PDB entry 2XND | X-ray diffraction, 3.50 A resolution | chains K and L of the 17 polymer chains in the assembly

Chain K (and L):
Molecule: ATP synthase lipid-binding protein, mitochondrial
From: Bos taurus
Notes: EC 3.6.3.14; chain L of this document is another copy of the same molecule, construct and numbering; everything in this record applies to it too
UniProtKB: P32876 (AT5G1_BOVIN); residues 2-73 here correspond to UniProt positions 63-134 (UniProt number = residue number + 61)
Amino-acid sequence (72 residues; each row starts with the number of its first residue):
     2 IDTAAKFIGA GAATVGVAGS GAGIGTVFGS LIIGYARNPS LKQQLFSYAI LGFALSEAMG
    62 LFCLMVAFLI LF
What the authors report for this chain:
  - post-translational modification sites: Lys-43 (citing earlier work)

Interface between chain K and chain L:
Contacting residue pairs (28; chain K residue first):
  Ile-2(K) / Ile-2(L)
  Ala-5(K) / Ile-2(L)
  Ala-5(K) / Ala-6(L)
  Phe-8(K) / Gly-10(L)
  Ile-9(K) / Ala-6(L)
  Gly-12(K) / Gly-10(L)
  Gly-12(K) / Ala-13(L)
  Gly-12(K) / Ala-14(L)
  Ala-13(K) / Ala-13(L)
  Thr-15(K) / Ala-14(L)
  Thr-15(K) / Gly-17(L)
  Val-16(K) / Ala-13(L)
  Val-16(K) / Val-16(L)  hydrophobic
  Val-18(K) / Gly-17(L)
  Ala-19(K) / Val-16(L)
  Ala-19(K) / Gly-20(L)
  Gly-22(K) / Gly-20(L)
  Gly-22(K) / Gly-24(L)
  Gly-22(K) / Met-60(L)
  Ala-23(K) / Gly-20(L)  hydrogen bond (backbone-backbone)
  Ala-23(K) / Gly-24(L)
  Ile-25(K) / Leu-56(L)
  Gly-26(K) / Gly-24(L)
  Gly-26(K) / Thr-27(L)
  Gly-26(K) / Val-28(L)
  Gly-30(K) / Ser-31(L)
  Ile-34(K) / Ser-31(L)
  Ala-37(K) / Gly-35(L)
Also at the interface, not in a pair above, chain K (20 interface residues in all): Thr-27, Phe-29, Ile-33
Also at the interface, not in a pair above, chain L (21 interface residues in all): Lys-7, Ala-19, Leu-32, Arg-38, Gly-53, Ser-57

Summary:
The interface between chain K and chain L involves 20 residues on one side and 21 on the other; the contacts
include 1 hydrogen bond. Its one hydrogen bond, Ala-23(K)/Gly-20(L), is backbone to backbone. From the paper:
a modification site at Lys-43(K).
Chain K and chain L are both ATP synthase lipid-binding protein, mitochondrial (Bos taurus); the structure,
Crystal structure of bovine F1-c8 sub-complex of ATP Synthase, was determined by X-ray diffraction.
